5AKO - chains A and B of the 4 polymer chains in the assembly; structure by X-ray diffraction, 2.40 A resolution.

Chain A (and B):
Name: TSI2
From: Pseudomonas aeruginosa
Notes: chain B of this document is another copy of the same molecule, construct and numbering; everything in this record applies to it too
UniProt: Q9I0D9 (Q9I0D9_PSEAE); residue numbers follow UniProt; this construct covers 1-77
Amino-acid sequence (77 residues; numbered 1 to 77; the number before each row is that of its first residue):
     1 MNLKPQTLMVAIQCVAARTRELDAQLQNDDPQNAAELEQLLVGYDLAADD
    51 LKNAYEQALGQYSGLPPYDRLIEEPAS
Disordered / not traced: 1, 76-77 (chain B: 76-77)

How chain A and chain B interact:
Contacting residue pairs (29):
  L3(A) with L3(B), hydrophobic; D50(B); A54(B), hydrophobic
  K4(A) with D50(B), hydrogen bond (backbone-side chain)
  T7(A) with A47(B); D50(B), hydrogen bond; L51(B)
  V10(A) with Y44(B), hydrophobic; A47(B), hydrophobic
  A11(A) with A11(B), hydrophobic
  C14(A) with C14(B); R18(B); Y44(B), hydrophobic
  V15(A) with C14(B)
  A17(A) with R18(B)
  R18(A) with C14(B); A17(B)
  Y44(A) with V10(B), hydrophobic; Q13(B); C14(B), hydrophobic
  A47(A) with T7(B); V10(B), hydrophobic
  D50(A) with L3(B); K4(B), hydrogen bond (side chain-backbone); T7(B), hydrogen bond
  L51(A) with L3(B), hydrophobic; T7(B)
  A54(A) with L3(B), hydrophobic
  Q57(A) with M1(B), hydrogen bond (side chain-backbone)
Also at the interface, not in a pair above, chain A (19 interface residues in all): N2, L8, Q13, G43
Also at the interface, not in a pair above, chain B (18 interface residues in all): L8, V15, G43

In short:
19 residues of chain A face 18 of chain B across their interface, with 5 hydrogen bonds. Polar pairs include
K4(A)-D50(B), T7(A)-D50(B) and Q57(A)-M1(B).
Chain A and chain B are both TSI2 (Pseudomonas aeruginosa); the structure, The complex of Tse2 and Tsi2 from
Pseudomonas aeruginosa, was determined by X-ray diffraction.
